Entry 6Z96 (X-ray diffraction, 1.33 A resolution); this record covers chain A.

== Chain A ==
Protein: TudS
Source organism: uncultured bacterium
UniProtKB: A0A2H4Z949 (A0A2H4Z949_9BACT); residue numbers follow UniProt; this construct covers 1-158
Chain sequence (166 residues; row label = number of the first residue in the row):
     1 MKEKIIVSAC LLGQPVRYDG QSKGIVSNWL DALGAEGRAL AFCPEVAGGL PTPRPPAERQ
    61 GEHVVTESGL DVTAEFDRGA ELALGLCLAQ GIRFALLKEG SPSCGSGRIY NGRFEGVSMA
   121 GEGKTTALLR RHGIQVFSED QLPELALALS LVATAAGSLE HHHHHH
Disordered / not traced: 156-166
Construct notes: expression tag (159-166)
Metal / ion sites: 4Fe-4S cluster Fe: Cys10, Cys43, Cys104 (together with hydrosulfuric acid)
Ligand contacts:
  - hydrosulfuric acid (H2S): Arg17, Tyr18, Glu45, Arg54
  - 4Fe-4S cluster (SF4): Ser8, Ala9, Cys10, Val16, Arg17, Phe42, Cys43, Pro44, Glu45, Arg54, Lys98, Ser101, Ser103, Cys104
Reported in the primary citation:
  - 4Fe-4S cluster coordination: Cys10, Cys43, Cys104
  - catalytic residues: Glu45, Ser101
  - mutagenesis - E45A, E45Q, S101A, S101C: abolished growth
  - mutagenesis - R17A, R17K, R17M, Y18A, Y18F, Y18L, E45D, K98A, K98L, S103A, S103T: unchanged growth
  - mutagenesis - S101T: unchanged growth in response to 4-thiouracil
  - mutagenesis - S101T: abolished growth in response to 2- thiouracil
  - mutagenesis - S103C: unchanged growth in response to 4- thiouracil
  - mutagenesis - S103C: abolished growth in response to 2-thiouracil

== Summary ==
Bound to chain A: 4Fe-4S cluster and hydrosulfuric acid. The 4Fe-4S cluster Fe site is built by Cys10, Cys43
and Cys104. The paper reports catalytic residues Glu45 and Ser101; E45A, E45Q and S101A, among others, abolish
growth; 17 substitutions were tested in all.
Chain A is TudS (uncultured bacterium); the structure, [4Fe-4S]-dependent thiouracil desulfidase TudS
(DUF523Vcz) soaked with 4-thiouracil (12.65 keV, 7.125 keV (Fe-SAD) and 6.5 keV ..., was determined by X-ray
diffraction (same publication as 6Z92, 6Z93, 6Z94 and 6ZW9).
